2V3P - chain A; structure by X-ray diffraction, 2.90 A resolution.

# Chain A
Molecule: Transcobalamin-2
Organism: Bos taurus
Reference sequence: Q9XSC9 (TCO2_BOVIN); residues 1-414 here correspond to UniProt positions 19-432 (UniProt number = residue number + 18)
Sequence (414 residues; row label = number of the first residue in the row):
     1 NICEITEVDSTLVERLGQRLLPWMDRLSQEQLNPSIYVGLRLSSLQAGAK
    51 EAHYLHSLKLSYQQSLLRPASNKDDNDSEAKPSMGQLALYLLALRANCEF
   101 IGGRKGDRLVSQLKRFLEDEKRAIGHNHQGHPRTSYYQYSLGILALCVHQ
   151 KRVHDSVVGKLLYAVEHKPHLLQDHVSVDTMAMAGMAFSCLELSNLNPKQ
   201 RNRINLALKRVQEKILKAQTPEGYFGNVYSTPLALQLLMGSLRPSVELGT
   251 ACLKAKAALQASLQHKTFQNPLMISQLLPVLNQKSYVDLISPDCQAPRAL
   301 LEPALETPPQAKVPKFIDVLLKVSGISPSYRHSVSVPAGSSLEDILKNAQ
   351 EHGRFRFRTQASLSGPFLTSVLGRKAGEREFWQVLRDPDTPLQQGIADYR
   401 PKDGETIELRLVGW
Unresolved in the structure: 168-176
Disulfides: Cys-3/Cys-252, Cys-98/Cys-294, Cys-147/Cys-190
Small-molecule neighbours: cobalamin (B12): Ser-83, Gly-85, Gln-86, Leu-89, Thr-134, Ser-135, Tyr-137, Gln-138, Leu-141, Asp-179, Thr-180, Asn-227, Tyr-229, Ser-230, Leu-233, Asn-270, Leu-272, Met-273, Gln-276, Ser-362, Leu-363, Ser-364, Gly-365, Pro-366, Phe-367, Leu-368, Phe-381, Trp-382, Gln-383, Val-384, Pro-391, Leu-392, Gln-393, Gln-394, Gly-395, Asp-398, Trp-414
Swiss-Prot annotation at these positions:
  - binding site (cob(II)alamin): Gln-86, Thr-134 to Gln-138, His-175 to Asp-179, Asn-227, Ser-230, Gln-276, Trp-382 to Val-384
  - glycosylation: Asn-76 (N-linked (GlcNAc...) asparagine)

# Overview
Bound to chain A: cobalamin. Curated annotation (UniProt) lists 17 cob(II)alamin-binding residues.
Chain A is Transcobalamin-2 (Bos taurus); the structure, Crystallographic analysis of beta-axial ligand
substitutions in cobalamin bound to transcobalamin, was determined by X-ray diffraction, deposited together
with 2V3N.
